Entry 1M90 (X-ray diffraction, 2.80 A resolution); this record covers chains A and S of the 31 polymer chains in the assembly.

Chain A:
Molecule: 23S RRNA
Organism: Haloarcula marismortui
Sequence (2922 nucleotides; each row starts with the number of its first residue):
     2 UUGGCUACUA UGCCAGCUGG UGGAUUGCUC GGCUCAGGCG CUGAUGAAGG ACGUGCCAAG
    62 CUGCGAUAAG CCAUGGGGAG CCGCACGGAG GCGAAGAACC AUGGAUUUCC GAAUGAGAAU
   122 CUCUCUAACA AUUGCUUCGC GCAAUGAGGA ACCCCGAGAA CUGAAACAUC UCAGUAUCGG
   182 GAGGAACAGA AAACGCAAUG UGAUGUCGUU AGUAACCGCG AGUGAACGCG AUACAGCCCA
   242 AACCGAAGCC CUCACGGGCA AUGUGGUGUC AGGGCUACCU CUCAUCAGCC GACCGUCUCG
   302 ACGAAGUCUC UUGGAACAGA GCGUGAUACA GGGUGACAAC CCCGUACUCG AGACCAGUAC
   362 GACGUGCGGU AGUGCCAGAG UAGCGGGGGU UGGAUAUCCC UCGCGAAUAA CGCAGGCAUC
   422 GACUGCGAAG GCUAAACACA ACCUGAGACC GAUAGUGAAC AAGUAGUGUG AACGAACGCU
   482 GCAAAGUACC CUCAGAAGGG AGGCGAAAUA GAGCAUGAAA UCAGUUGGCG AUCGAGCGAC
   542 AGGGCAUACA AGGUCCCUCG ACGAAUGACC GACGCGCGAG CGUCCAGUAA GACUCACGGG
   602 AAGCCGAUGU UCUGUCGUAC GUUUUGAAAA ACGAGCCAGG GAGUGUGUCU GCAUGGCAAG
   662 UCUAACCGGA GUAUCCGGGG AGGCACAGGG AAACCGACAU GGCCGCAGGG CUUUGCCCGA
   722 GGGCCGCCGU CUUCAAGGGC GGGGAGCCAU GUGGACACGA CCCGAAUCCG GACGAUCUAC
   782 GCAUGGACAA GAUGAAGCGU GCCGAAAGGC ACGUGGAAGU CUGUUAGAGU UGGUGUCCUA
   842 CAAUACCCUC UCGUGAUCUA UGUGUAGGGG UGAAAGGCCC AUCGAGUCCG GCAACAGCUG
   902 GUUCCAAUCG AAACAUGUCG AAGCAUGACC UCCGCCGAGG UAGUCUGUGA GGUAGAGCGA
   962 CCGAUUGGUG UGUCCGCCUC CGAGAGGAGU CGGCACACCU GUCAAACUCC AAACUUACAG
  1022 ACGCCGUUUG ACGCGGGGAU UCCGGUGCGC GGGGUAAGCC UGUGUACCAG GAGGGGAACA
  1082 ACCCAGAGAU AGGUUAAGGU CCCCAAGUGU GGAUUAAGUG UAAUCCUCUG AAGGUGGUCU
  1142 CGAGCCCUAG ACAGCCGGGA GGUGAGCUUA GAAGCAGCUA CCCUCUAAGA AAAGCGUAAC
  1202 AGCUUACCGG CCGAGGUUUG AGGCGCCCAA AAUGAUCGGG ACUCAAAUCC ACCACCGAGA
  1262 CCUGUCCGUA CCACUCAUAC UGGUAAUCGA GUAGAUUGGC GCUCUAAUUG GAUGGAAGUA
  1322 GGGGUGAAAA CUCCUAUGGA CCGAUUAGUG ACGAAAAUCC UGGCCAUAGU AGCAGCGAUA
  1382 GUCGGGUGAG AACCCCGACG GCCUAAUGGA UAAGGGUUCC UCAGCACUGC UGAUCAGCUG
  1442 AGGGUUAGCC GGUCCUAAGU CAUACCGCAA CUCGACUAUG ACGAAAUGGG AAACGGGUUA
  1502 AUAUUCCCGU GCCACUAUGC AGUGAAAGUU GACGCCCUGG GGUCGAUCAC GCUGGGCAUU
  1562 CGCCCAGUCG AACCGUCCAA CUCCGUGGAA GCCGUAAUGG CAGGAAGCGG ACGAACGGCG
  1622 GCAUAGGGAA ACGUGAUUCA ACCUGGGGCC CAUGAAAAGA CGAGCAUAGU GUCCGUACCG
  1682 AGAACCGACA CAGGUGUCCA UGGCGGCGAA AGCCAAGGCC UGUCGGGAGC AACCAACGUU
  1742 AGGGAAUUCG GCAAGUUAGU CCCGUACCUU CGGAAGAAGG GAUGCCUGCU CCGGAACGGA
  1802 GCAGGUCGCA GUGACUCGGA AGCUCGGACU GUCUAGUAAC AACAUAGGUG ACCGCAAAUC
  1862 CGCAAGGACU CGUACGGUCA CUGAAUCCUG CCCAGUGCAG GUAUCUGAAC ACCUCGUACA
  1922 AGAGGACGAA GGACCUGUCA ACGGCGGGGG UAACUAUGAC CCUCUUAAGG UAGCGUAGUA
  1982 CCUUGCCGCA UCAGUAGCGG CUUGCAUGAA UGGAUUAACC AGAGCUUCAC UGUCCCAACG
  2042 UUGGGCCCGG UGAACUGUAC AUUCCAGUGC GGAGUCUGGA GACACCCAGG GGGAAGCGAA
  2102 GACCCUAUGG AGCUUUACUG CAGGCUGUCG CUGAGACGUG GUCGCCGAUG UGCAGCAUAG
  2162 GUAGGAGACA CUACACAGGU ACCCGCGCUA GCGGGCCACC GAGUCAACAG UGAAAUACUA
  2222 CCCGUCGGUG ACUGCGACUC UCACUCCGGG AGGAGGACAC CGAUAGCCGG GCAGUUUGAC
  2282 UGGGGCGGUA CGCGCUCGAA AAGAUAUCGA GCGCGCCCUA UGGCUAUCUC AGCCGGGACA
  2342 GAGACCCGGC GAAGAGUGCA AGAGCAAAAG AUAGCUUGAC AGUGUUCUUC CCAACGAGGA
  2402 ACGCUGACGC GAAAGCGUGG UCUAGCGAAC CAAUUAGCCU GCUUGAUGCG GGCAAUUGAU
  2462 GACAGAAAAG CUACCCUAGG GAUAACAGAG UCGUCACUCG CAAGAGCACA UAUCGACCGA
  2522 GUGGCUUGCU ACCUCGAUGU CGGUUCCCUC CAUCCUGCCC GUGCAGAAGC GGGCAAGGGU
  2582 GAGGUUGUUC GCCUAUUAAA GGAGGUCGUG AGCUGGGUUU AGACCGUCGU GAGACAGGUC
  2642 GGCUGCUAUC UACUGGGUGU GUAAUGGUGU CUGACAAGAA CGACCGUAUA GUACGAGAGG
  2702 AACUACGGUU GGUGGCCACU GGUGUACCGG UUGUUCGAGA GAGCACGUGC CGGGUAGCCA
  2762 CGCCACACGG GGUAAGAGCU GAACGCAUCU AAGCUCGAAA CCCACUUGGA AAAGAGACAC
  2822 CGCCGAGGUC CCGCGUACAA GACGCGGUCG AUAGACUCGG GGUGUGCGCG UCGAGGUAAC
  2882 GAGACGUUAA GCCCACGAGC ACUAACAGAC CAAAGCCAUC AU
Unresolved in the structure: 2-9, 126-127, 715, 971-998, 1560, 1952-1963, 2137-2236, 2339-2343, 2665-2666, 2915-2923
Differences from the reference sequence: conflict C560 (U3155 in 3377779)
Bound ions: Mg2+ site 1 near G28 (its only coordinating residue here); Na+ site 1: C40, G41; Na+ site 2: G56, A59, G61; Na+ site 3: G66, U108; Mg2+ site 2 near U115 (its only coordinating residue here); Na+ site 4: C130, U146; Na+ site 5: C141, G142; Mg2+ site 3: C162, U2276; K+ site 1: C162, U163, U172; Mg2+ site 4: A165, A167, C168; Na+ site 6: A165, A166, A167; Mg2+ site 5: A166, G219; 64 more Na+ sites not listed; 99 more Mg2+ sites not listed; 1 more K+ sites not listed
Residues lining bound ligands:
  - 6-aminohexanoic acid / phenylalaninal: G2102, A2103, C2104, A2486, A2538, G2540, U2620, U2621
  - sparsomycin (SPS): A2486, C2487, U2541, C2608, U2619, U2620, A2637
Reported in the primary citation:
  - binding site for CCA: G2284, G2285
  - conformationally variable residues: A2637
  - contacts within the chain: G2482/A2486 (hydrogen bond), G2102/A2486 (hydrogen bond)
  - catalytic residues: A2486 (proposed by the authors, not directly observed)

Chain S:
Name: Ribosomal protein L22
Organism: Haloarcula marismortui
UniProtKB: P10970 (RL22_HALMA); residue numbers follow UniProt; this construct covers 1-154
Chain sequence (154 residues; numbered 1 to 154; the number before each row is that of its first residue):
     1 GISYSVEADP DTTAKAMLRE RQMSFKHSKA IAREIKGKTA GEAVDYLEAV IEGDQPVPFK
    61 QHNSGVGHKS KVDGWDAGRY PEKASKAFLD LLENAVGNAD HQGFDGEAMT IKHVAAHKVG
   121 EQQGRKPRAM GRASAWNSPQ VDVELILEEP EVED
Unresolved in the structure: 151-154
Bound ions: Na+ site 1 near Asn-63 (its only coordinating residue here); Mg2+: Gly-65 (shared with C2048(A), A2089(A) of chain A); Na+ site 2: Ser-70, Val-72; Na+ site 3: Val-72, Trp-75 (shared with U2659(A), G2660(A) of chain A)

How chain A and chain S interact:
Residue-residue contacts - 135 pairs, chain A then chain S:
  A11(A) / Lys-60(S)  hydrogen bond to the phosphate
  A11(A) / Gly-74(S)  sugar contact
  A11(A) / Trp-75(S)  sugar contact
  U12(A) / Lys-60(S)  salt bridge to the phosphate
  U12(A) / Trp-75(S)  sugar contact
  G13(A) / Gln-61(S)  phosphate contact
  U19(A) / Ser-5(S)  hydrogen bond to the sugar
  G20(A) / Ile-2(S)  sugar contact
  G20(A) / Ser-3(S)  hydrogen bond to the sugar
  G20(A) / Ser-5(S)  sugar contact
  G20(A) / His-117(S)  base contact
  G21(A) / Gly-1(S)  sugar contact
  G21(A) / Ile-2(S)  sugar contact
  G21(A) / Ser-3(S)  hydrogen bond to the phosphate
  U22(A) / Gly-1(S)  hydrogen bond to the phosphate
  U22(A) / Val-119(S)  sugar contact
  C492(A) / His-101(S)  hydrogen bond to the sugar
  U493(A) / Asn-94(S)  base contact
  C494(A) / Glu-93(S)  sugar contact
  G499(A) / Arg-19(S)  phosphate contact
  G499(A) / Asn-94(S)  hydrogen bond to the base
  G500(A) / Tyr-4(S)  phosphate contact
  G500(A) / Ala-16(S)  sugar contact
  G500(A) / Met-17(S)  hydrogen bond to the sugar
  G500(A) / Arg-19(S)  salt bridge to the phosphate
  G500(A) / Asn-94(S)  hydrogen bond to the sugar
  G500(A) / Asn-98(S)  base contact
  G501(A) / Tyr-4(S)  hydrogen bond to the phosphate
  G501(A) / Lys-15(S)  sugar contact
  G501(A) / Met-17(S)  phosphate contact
  G501(A) / Asn-98(S)  sugar contact
  G501(A) / Gln-102(S)  hydrogen bond to the sugar
  U510(A) / Ser-3(S)  base contact
  C523(A) / Phe-25(S)  sugar contact
  C523(A) / Lys-29(S)  phosphate contact
  A524(A) / Phe-25(S)  sugar contact
  A524(A) / Lys-29(S)  salt bridge to the phosphate
  A524(A) / Gln-61(S)  phosphate contact
  A524(A) / Ala-115(S)  sugar contact
  A524(A) / Ala-116(S)  hydrogen bond to the sugar
  A524(A) / His-117(S)  hydrogen bond to the base
  G525(A) / Arg-33(S)  salt bridge to the phosphate
  G525(A) / Lys-36(S)  phosphate contact
  G525(A) / His-113(S)  hydrogen bond to the sugar
  G525(A) / Ala-115(S)  sugar contact
  U526(A) / Lys-36(S)  salt bridge to the phosphate
  U840(A) / Arg-128(S)  hydrogen bond to the sugar
  U840(A) / Ala-129(S)  phosphate contact
  U840(A) / Arg-132(S)  hydrogen bond to the sugar
  A841(A) / Arg-128(S)  salt bridge to the phosphate
  A841(A) / Ala-129(S)  hydrogen bond to the phosphate
  A841(A) / Met-130(S)  base contact
  A843(A) / Arg-128(S)  phosphate contact
  A843(A) / Ala-129(S)  phosphate contact
  A844(A) / Ala-129(S)  phosphate contact
  A844(A) / Met-130(S)  hydrogen bond to the phosphate
  A844(A) / Gly-131(S)  base contact
  A1369(A) / Lys-26(S)  hydrogen bond to the sugar
  A1369(A) / Ser-64(S)  hydrogen bond to the phosphate
  G1370(A) / Ser-24(S)  hydrogen bond to the base
  G1370(A) / Lys-26(S)  salt bridge to the phosphate
  G1370(A) / His-27(S)  base contact
  G1370(A) / His-62(S)  salt bridge to the phosphate
  G1370(A) / Asn-63(S)  phosphate contact
  G1370(A) / Ser-64(S)  hydrogen bond to the phosphate
  G1370(A) / Arg-79(S)  sugar contact
  G1370(A) / Pro-139(S)  base contact
  U1371(A) / Ser-64(S)  sugar contact
  U1371(A) / Arg-79(S)  salt bridge to the phosphate
  A1372(A) / Trp-136(S)  base contact
  G1373(A) / Trp-136(S)  base contact
  C1428(A) / Gln-22(S)  hydrogen bond to the phosphate
  C1428(A) / Gln-122(S)  hydrogen bond to the phosphate
  U1429(A) / Gln-122(S)  phosphate contact
  C1431(A) / Lys-126(S)  hydrogen bond to the base
  A1689(A) / Pro-127(S)  base contact
  A1689(A) / Arg-128(S)  hydrogen bond to the base
  A1689(A) / Gly-131(S)  base contact
  A1689(A) / Arg-132(S)  hydrogen bond to the base
  A1689(A) / Ala-133(S)  base contact
  C1690(A) / Pro-127(S)  base contact
  C2048(A) / Gly-65(S)  phosphate contact
  C2048(A) / Lys-69(S)  hydrogen bond to the phosphate
  C2049(A) / Gly-67(S)  phosphate contact
  C2049(A) / Lys-69(S)  salt bridge to the phosphate
  C2049(A) / Gly-78(S)  phosphate contact
  C2049(A) / Arg-79(S)  salt bridge to the phosphate
  C2049(A) / Tyr-80(S)  phosphate contact
  G2050(A) / Arg-79(S)  salt bridge to the phosphate
  G2050(A) / Tyr-80(S)  hydrogen bond to the phosphate
  G2050(A) / Pro-81(S)  phosphate contact
  G2050(A) / Glu-82(S)  phosphate contact
  G2051(A) / His-27(S)  phosphate contact
  G2051(A) / Pro-81(S)  phosphate contact
  G2051(A) / Glu-82(S)  hydrogen bond to the phosphate
  G2051(A) / Lys-83(S)  hydrogen bond to the phosphate
  U2052(A) / Lys-83(S)  salt bridge to the phosphate
  G2053(A) / Trp-136(S)  sugar contact
  G2053(A) / Asn-137(S)  hydrogen bond to the phosphate
  G2053(A) / Ser-138(S)  hydrogen bond to the phosphate
  A2054(A) / Arg-128(S)  hydrogen bond to the base
  A2054(A) / Ser-134(S)  hydrogen bond to the sugar
  A2054(A) / Ala-135(S)  hydrogen bond to the sugar
  A2054(A) / Trp-136(S)  sugar contact
  A2054(A) / Asn-137(S)  hydrogen bond to the phosphate
  A2055(A) / Arg-128(S)  sugar contact
  A2055(A) / Arg-132(S)  hydrogen bond to the sugar
  A2055(A) / Ser-134(S)  sugar contact
  A2055(A) / Ala-135(S)  phosphate contact
  C2086(A) / Trp-75(S)  sugar contact
  C2087(A) / His-68(S)  hydrogen bond to the sugar
  C2087(A) / Asp-76(S)  sugar contact
  C2088(A) / Asn-63(S)  phosphate contact
  C2088(A) / Ser-64(S)  phosphate contact
  C2088(A) / Gly-65(S)  hydrogen bond to the phosphate
  C2088(A) / Val-66(S)  sugar contact
  A2089(A) / Gly-65(S)  phosphate contact
  U2648(A) / Arg-128(S)  hydrogen bond to the base
  G2657(A) / His-68(S)  base contact
  G2658(A) / His-68(S)  hydrogen bond to the sugar
  G2658(A) / Asp-76(S)  hydrogen bond to the base
  U2659(A) / Trp-75(S)  hydrogen bond to the sugar
  U2659(A) / Asp-76(S)  hydrogen bond to the sugar
  G2660(A) / Val-72(S)  phosphate contact
  G2660(A) / Asp-73(S)  phosphate contact
  G2660(A) / Gly-74(S)  hydrogen bond to the phosphate
  G2660(A) / Trp-75(S)  phosphate contact
  C2831(A) / Ser-70(S)  phosphate contact
  C2831(A) / Lys-71(S)  phosphate contact
  C2832(A) / Lys-71(S)  salt bridge to the phosphate
  A2841(A) / Gly-67(S)  sugar contact
  A2841(A) / His-68(S)  hydrogen bond to the sugar
  G2842(A) / His-68(S)  sugar contact
  G2842(A) / Ser-70(S)  phosphate contact
  A2843(A) / Ser-70(S)  phosphate contact
Other interface residues (no listed pair), chain A (59 interface residues in all): C491, A502, U1368, A1427, C2056
Other interface residues (no listed pair), chain S (67 interface residues in all): Val-6, Lys-118

Overview:
59 residues of chain A and 67 residues of chain S are in contact; the contacts include 47 hydrogen bonds and
14 salt bridges. Polar pairs include G499(A)/Asn-94(S), A524(A)/His-117(S) and G1370(A)/Ser-24(S). Chain A
binds sparsomycin and 6-aminohexanoic acid / phenylalaninal. The paper reports the catalytic residue A2486(A);
a binding site for CCA at G2284(A) and G2285(A).
Chain A is 23S RRNA and chain S is Ribosomal protein L22, both from Haloarcula marismortui; the structure,
Co-crystal structure of CCA-Phe-caproic acid-biotin and sparsomycin bound to the 50S ribosomal subunit, was
determined by X-ray diffraction together with 1Q7Y, 1Q81, 1Q82 and 1Q86 from the same study.
